Entry 9C3J (electron microscopy, 2.42 A resolution); this record covers chains A and C of the 3 polymer chains in the assembly.

[Chain A]
Name: VP1
Source organism: Human enterovirus D68
Reference sequence: A0A6B9L1K3 (A0A6B9L1K3_HED68); residues 54-269 here correspond to UniProt positions 66-281 (UniProt number = residue number + 12)
Chain sequence (216 residues; each row starts with the number of its first residue):
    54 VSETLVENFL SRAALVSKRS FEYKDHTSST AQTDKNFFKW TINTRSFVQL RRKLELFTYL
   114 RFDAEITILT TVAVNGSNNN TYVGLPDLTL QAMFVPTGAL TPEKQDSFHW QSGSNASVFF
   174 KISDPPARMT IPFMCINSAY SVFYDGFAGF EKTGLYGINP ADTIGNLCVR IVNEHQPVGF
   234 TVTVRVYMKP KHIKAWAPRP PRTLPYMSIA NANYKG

[Chain C]
Name: VP3
Source organism: Human enterovirus D68
Reference sequence: A0A4D5YJG5 (A0A4D5YJG5_HED68); residues 1-247 here correspond to UniProt positions 318-564 (UniProt number = residue number + 317)
Chain sequence (247 residues; numbered 1 to 247; the number before each row is that of its first residue):
     1 GVPTYLLPGS GQFLTTDDHS SAPVLPCFNP TPEMHIPGQV RNMLEVVQVE SMMEINNTES
    61 AVGMERLKVD ISALTDVDQL LFNIPLDIQL DGPLRNTLVG NISRYYTHWS GSLEMTFMFC
   121 GSFMATGKLI LCYTPPGGSC PTTRETAMLG THIVWDFGLQ SSITLIIPWI SGSHYRMFNN
   181 DAKSTNANVG YVTCFMQTNL IVPSESSDTC SLIGFIAAKD DFSLRLMRDS PDIGQIDHLH
   241 GAEAAYQ
Not modelled in the structure: 181-186

[Chain A / chain C interface]
Residue-residue contacts - 100 pairs, chain A then chain C:
  Val54(A) with Asn42(C), hydrogen bond (backbone-side chain); Leu44(C), hydrophobic
  Glu56(A) with Tyr106(C); Arg225(C); Leu226(C), hydrogen bond (side chain-backbone); Met227(C), hydrogen bond (side chain-backbone)
  Thr57(A) with Asn42(C), hydrogen bond; Met43(C), hydrogen bond (backbone-backbone); Leu44(C); Tyr106(C)
  Leu58(A) with Arg41(C); Asn42(C)
  Val59(A) with Val40(C); Arg41(C), hydrogen bond (backbone-backbone); Met43(C), hydrophobic
  Glu60(A) with Arg41(C)
  Asn61(A) with Met227(C)
  Phe62(A) with Met43(C), hydrophobic; Tyr106(C); Met227(C), hydrophobic
  Arg65(A) with Met227(C)
  Ala66(A) with Thr15(C)
  Val69(A) with Tyr246(C)
  Ser70(A) with Tyr246(C), hydrogen bond
  Arg72(A) with Glu243(C), salt bridge; Tyr246(C)
  Thr86(A) with Gln247(C), hydrogen bond
  Phe91(A) with Tyr246(C), hydrophobic
  Lys92(A) with Ala245(C); Tyr246(C); Gln247(C)
  Trp93(A) with Ala245(C); Tyr246(C)
  Thr94(A) with Ala245(C), hydrogen bond (backbone-backbone)
  Asn96(A) with Ala245(C)
  Val101(A) with Ile233(C), hydrophobic; Gly234(C); Gln235(C), hydrogen bond (backbone-side chain)
  Gln102(A) with Asp229(C); Ser230(C)
  Arg104(A) with Leu239(C)
  Arg105(A) with Asn101(C); Tyr105(C), hydrogen bond; Asp232(C), salt bridge; Ile233(C)
  Lys106(A) with Tyr105(C)
  Phe110(A) with Val40(C), hydrophobic; Met43(C), hydrophobic
  Tyr112(A) with Ile36(C), hydrophobic
  Arg114(A) with Thr31(C), hydrogen bond (side chain-backbone); Pro32(C); Glu33(C)
  Glu118(A) with Ser21(C)
  Thr120(A) with Phe13(C)
  Phe147(A) with Leu25(C), hydrophobic
  Ala169(A) with Val24(C), hydrophobic
  Pro179(A) with Phe13(C), hydrophobic
  Arg181(A) with Phe13(C); Asp17(C), salt bridge; Ser21(C)
  Met182(A) with Ser21(C); Ala22(C)
  Thr183(A) with Ser21(C); Ala22(C), hydrogen bond (backbone-backbone); Pro23(C); Val24(C), hydrogen bond (backbone-backbone)
  Ile184(A) with Val24(C), hydrophobic
  Pro185(A) with Val24(C); Phe28(C), hydrophobic
  Phe186(A) with Phe28(C); Pro30(C)
  Met187(A) with Leu25(C), hydrophobic; Phe28(C), hydrophobic
  Cys188(A) with Thr31(C), hydrogen bond (backbone-side chain)
  Ile189(A) with Thr31(C), hydrogen bond (backbone-side chain)
  Asn190(A) with Thr31(C)
  Ser191(A) with Glu33(C); Met34(C), hydrogen bond (side chain-backbone)
  Lys242(A) with Asp17(C), hydrogen bond (side chain-backbone)
  Lys244(A) with Asp18(C), salt bridge; His19(C)
  Lys247(A) with Glu33(C), salt bridge
  Ala248(A) with Gln39(C); Val40(C), hydrogen bond (backbone-backbone)
  Trp249(A) with Ile36(C), hydrogen bond (side chain-backbone); Gly38(C); Gln39(C)
  Ala250(A) with Gly38(C), hydrogen bond (backbone-backbone)
  Pro251(A) with Val46(C), hydrophobic
  Pro254(A) with Leu98(C); Asn101(C)
  Pro258(A) with Ile233(C), hydrophobic; Ile236(C), hydrophobic
  Tyr259(A) with Ile233(C), hydrophobic; Leu239(C)
  Met260(A) with His240(C)
  Ser261(A) with Leu239(C); His240(C)
  Ile262(A) with Leu239(C), hydrophobic; Gly241(C)
Interface residues without a listed pair, chain A (64 interface residues in all): Lys71, Phe100, Leu109, Pro149, Ser167, Pro178, Ala192, Tyr240
Interface residues without a listed pair, chain C (51 interface residues in all): Gly11, Ile102, Leu224, Ala242, Ala244

[Summary]
Chain A and chain C form an interface of 64 and 51 residues respectively, with 21 hydrogen bonds and 5 salt
bridges. Polar contacts include Arg72(A)-Glu243(C), Arg105(A)-Asp232(C) and Arg181(A)-Asp17(C).
Chain A is VP1 and chain C is VP3, both from Human enterovirus D68; the structure, Cryo-EM structure of EV-D68
B3 Virus-like particle, was determined by electron microscopy (same publication as 9C4A, 9C8F, 9C8G, 9C8H and
9C8I).
